7BV7 - chains A and B of the 3 polymer chains in the assembly; structure by X-ray diffraction, 2.40 A resolution.

Chain A (and B):
Protein: Integrator complex subunit 3
Source organism: Homo sapiens
Notes: chain B of this document is another copy of the same molecule, construct and numbering; everything in this record applies to it too
UniProtKB: Q68E01 (INT3_HUMAN), isoform Q68E01-2; residues 560-995 here correspond to UniProt positions 559-994 (UniProt number = residue number - 1)
Sequence (436 residues; numbered 560 to 995; the number before each row is that of its first residue):
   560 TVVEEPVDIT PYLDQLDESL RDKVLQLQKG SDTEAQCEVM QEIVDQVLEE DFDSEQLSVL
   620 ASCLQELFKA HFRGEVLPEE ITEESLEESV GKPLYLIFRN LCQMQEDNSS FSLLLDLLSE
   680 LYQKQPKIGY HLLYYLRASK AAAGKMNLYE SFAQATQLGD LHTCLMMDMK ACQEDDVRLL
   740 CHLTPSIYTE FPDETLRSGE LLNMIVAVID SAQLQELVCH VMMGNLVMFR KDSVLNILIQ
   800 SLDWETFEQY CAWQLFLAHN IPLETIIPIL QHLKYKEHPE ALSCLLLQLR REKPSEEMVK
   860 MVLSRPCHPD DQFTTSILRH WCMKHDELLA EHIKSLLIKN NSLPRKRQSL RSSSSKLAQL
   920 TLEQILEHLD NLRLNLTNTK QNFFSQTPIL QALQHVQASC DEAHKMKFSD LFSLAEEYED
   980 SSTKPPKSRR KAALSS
Disordered / not traced: 560-594, 609-614, 632-633, 640-641, 662-670, 701-703, 899-918, 973-995 (chain B: 560-582, 589-592, 611-614, 633, 639-648, 664-666, 717-718, 901-918, 973-995)
What the authors report for this chain:
  - self-association interface (contacts with another copy of this molecule); pairs are residue here / residue on that copy: Gln-774/Leu-845, Met-782/Gln-871, Leu-773, Phe-806, Tyr-809, Leu-846
  - mutagenesis - V767A/D769A, F806A/E839A: decreased binding to Integrator complex subunit 6
  - mutagenesis - V767A/D769A, F806A/E839A: unchanged localization to IR treatment
  - mutagenesis - V767A/D769A, F806A/E839A: decreased binding to INTS6

Interface between chain A and chain B:
Residue-residue contacts - 76 pairs, chain A then chain B:
  Ser-770(A) / Tyr-809(B)
  Ser-770(A) / Pro-838(B)
  Ser-770(A) / Glu-839(B)  hydrogen bond
  Ala-771(A) / Pro-838(B)  hydrophobic
  Leu-773(A) / Tyr-809(B)
  Gln-774(A) / Pro-838(B)
  Gln-774(A) / Leu-841(B)
  Gln-774(A) / Ser-842(B)  hydrogen bond
  Gln-774(A) / Leu-845(B)
  Gln-774(A) / Phe-872(B)
  Glu-775(A) / Gln-871(B)
  Cys-778(A) / Leu-845(B)  hydrophobic
  Cys-778(A) / Gln-871(B)
  Cys-778(A) / Phe-872(B)
  Cys-778(A) / Ser-875(B)
  His-779(A) / Gln-871(B)
  Met-781(A) / Leu-845(B)  hydrophobic
  Met-781(A) / Arg-849(B)
  Met-781(A) / Ser-875(B)
  Met-781(A) / Arg-878(B)  hydrogen bond (backbone-side chain)
  Met-782(A) / Gln-871(B)
  Met-782(A) / Thr-874(B)
  Met-782(A) / Ser-875(B)
  Met-782(A) / Arg-878(B)
  Met-782(A) / Asn-934(B)  hydrogen bond (backbone-side chain)
  Met-782(A) / Asn-937(B)  hydrogen bond (backbone-side chain)
  Gly-783(A) / Asn-937(B)
  Asn-784(A) / Asn-937(B)  hydrogen bond
  Thr-805(A) / Ser-770(B)  hydrogen bond
  Phe-806(A) / Phe-806(B)  hydrophobic
  Phe-806(A) / Tyr-809(B)  hydrophobic
  Tyr-809(A) / Tyr-809(B)
  Tyr-809(A) / Gln-813(B)
  Tyr-809(A) / Cys-843(B)
  Gln-813(A) / Leu-846(B)
  Leu-816(A) / Arg-849(B)  hydrogen bond (backbone-side chain)
  Ala-817(A) / Leu-846(B)
  Asn-819(A) / Arg-849(B)  hydrogen bond
  Asn-819(A) / Arg-850(B)  hydrogen bond
  Tyr-834(A) / Gln-774(B)  hydrogen bond (backbone-side chain)
  Tyr-834(A) / Glu-775(B)  hydrogen bond
  Tyr-834(A) / Cys-778(B)
  Pro-838(A) / Ser-770(B)
  Pro-838(A) / Ala-771(B)  hydrophobic
  Pro-838(A) / Gln-774(B)
  Glu-839(A) / Ser-770(B)  hydrogen bond
  Leu-841(A) / Gln-774(B)
  Ser-842(A) / Gln-774(B)
  Leu-845(A) / Val-777(B)  hydrophobic
  Leu-845(A) / Cys-778(B)  hydrophobic
  Leu-845(A) / Met-781(B)  hydrophobic
  Leu-846(A) / Gln-813(B)
  Leu-846(A) / Ala-817(B)
  Gln-847(A) / Gln-847(B)
  Arg-849(A) / Met-781(B)
  Arg-849(A) / Leu-816(B)  hydrogen bond (side chain-backbone)
  Arg-849(A) / Ala-817(B)
  Arg-849(A) / His-818(B)  hydrogen bond (side chain-backbone)
  Arg-849(A) / Asn-819(B)  hydrogen bond
  Arg-850(A) / Leu-816(B)  hydrogen bond (side chain-backbone)
  Arg-850(A) / Gln-847(B)
  Gln-871(A) / Cys-778(B)
  Gln-871(A) / Met-782(B)  hydrogen bond
  Thr-874(A) / Met-782(B)
  Ser-875(A) / Cys-778(B)  hydrogen bond (side chain-backbone)
  Ser-875(A) / Met-781(B)
  Ser-875(A) / Met-782(B)
  Arg-878(A) / Met-781(B)
  Arg-878(A) / Met-782(B)  hydrogen bond (side chain-backbone)
  Arg-878(A) / Gly-783(B)
  His-879(A) / Met-781(B)
  Lys-883(A) / Asn-819(B)
  Asn-934(A) / Met-782(B)  hydrogen bond (side chain-backbone)
  Asn-937(A) / Met-782(B)  hydrogen bond (side chain-backbone)
  Asn-937(A) / Gly-783(B)
  Asn-937(A) / Asn-784(B)  hydrogen bond
Other interface residues (no listed pair), chain A (41 interface residues in all): Val-777, His-837, Asp-869, Phe-872, Ile-876
Other interface residues (no listed pair), chain B (38 interface residues in all): Thr-805, Ile-876, His-879, Lys-883

In short:
Chain A and chain B form an interface of 41 and 38 residues respectively; the contacts include 23 hydrogen
bonds. Polar pairs include Ser-770(A)/Glu-839(B), Gln-774(A)/Ser-842(B) and Met-781(A)/Arg-878(B). From the
paper: V767A/D769A and F806A/E839A of chain A reduce binding to Integrator complex subunit 6; a
self-association interface involving Leu-773(A), Gln-774(A) and Met-782(A) among others.
Both chains are Integrator complex subunit 3 (Homo sapiens). Entry 7BV7 (INTS3 complexed with INTS6) was
determined by X-ray diffraction.
